8Q3C - chains H and U of the 4 polymer chains in the assembly; structure by X-ray diffraction, 3.10 A resolution.

[Chain H]
Name: L-lactate dehydrogenase
Organism: Selenomonas ruminantium
UniProt: Q9EVR0 (LDH_SELRU); residue numbers follow UniProt; this construct covers 1-318
Amino-acid sequence (318 residues; each row starts with the number of its first residue):
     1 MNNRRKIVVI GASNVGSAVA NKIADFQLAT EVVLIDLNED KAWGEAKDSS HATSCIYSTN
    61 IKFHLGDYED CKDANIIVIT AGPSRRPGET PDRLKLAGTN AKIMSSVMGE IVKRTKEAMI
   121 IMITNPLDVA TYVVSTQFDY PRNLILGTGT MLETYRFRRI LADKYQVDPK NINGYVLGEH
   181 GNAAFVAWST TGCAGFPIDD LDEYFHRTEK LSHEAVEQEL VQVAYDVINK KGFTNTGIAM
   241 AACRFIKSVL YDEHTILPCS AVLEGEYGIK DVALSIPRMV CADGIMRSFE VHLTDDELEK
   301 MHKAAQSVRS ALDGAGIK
Unresolved in the structure: 1, 84-94, 318
Sequence notes: engineered mutation R85 (Ile in Q9EVR0)
UniProt features mapped onto this chain:
  - binding site (NAD(+)): N125
  - active site: H180 (Proton acceptor)
  - binding site (substrate): R93, N125, R156, T234
  - modified residue: Y225 (Phosphotyrosine)
What the authors report for this chain:
  - catalytic residues: H180 (proposed by the authors, not directly observed)

[Chain U]
Name: L-lactate dehydrogenase
Organism: Selenomonas ruminantium
UniProt: Q9EVR0 (LDH_SELRU); numbering as in UniProt (aligned over 1-318)
Amino-acid sequence (318 residues; numbered 1 to 318; the number before each row is that of its first residue):
     1 MNNRRKIVVI GASNVGSAVA NKIADFQLAT EVVLIDLNED KAWGEAKDSS HATSCIYSTN
    61 IKFHLGDYED CKDANIIVIT AGPSRRPGET PDRLKLAGTN AKIMSSVMGE IVKRTKEAMI
   121 IMITNPLDVA TYVVSTQFDY PRNLILGTGT MLETYRFRRI LADKYQVDPK NINGYVLGEH
   181 GNAAFVAWST TGCAGFPIDD LDEYFHRTEK LSHEAVEQEL VQVAYDVINK KGFTNTGIAM
   241 AACRFIKSVL YDEHTILPCS AVLEGEYGIK DVALSIPRMV CADGIMRSFE VHLTDDELEK
   301 MHKAAQSVRS ALDGAGIK
Unresolved in the structure: 82-95, 178-184, 205-211, 267-272, 292-297, 316-318
Modified / non-standard residues: C55 (3-sulfinoalanine; CSD); C281 (cysteinesulfonic acid; OCS)
Sequence notes: engineered mutation R85 (Ile in Q9EVR0)
UniProt features mapped onto this chain:
  - binding site (NAD(+)): N125
  - active site: H180 (Proton acceptor)
  - binding site (substrate): R93, N125, R156, T234
  - modified residue: Y225 (Phosphotyrosine)
What the authors report for this chain:
  - conformationally variable residues (side-chain flip): M151, Y175, L257

[How chain H and chain U interact]
Pairs across the interface (51; chain H residue first):
  N2(H) - N75(U)  hydrogen bond (backbone-side chain)
  N3(H) - R5(U)  hydrogen bond (backbone-side chain)
  N3(H) - N75(U)  hydrogen bond
  N3(H) - V249(U)
  N3(H) - L250(U)
  N3(H) - A282(U)  hydrogen bond (side chain-backbone)
  R4(H) - D252(U)  salt bridge
  R4(H) - A282(U)
  R4(H) - D283(U)  salt bridge
  R5(H) - N3(U)  hydrogen bond (side chain-backbone)
  R5(H) - R4(U)
  R5(H) - R5(U)
  R5(H) - T30(U)
  Q27(H) - Y251(U)  hydrogen bond (backbone-side chain)
  A29(H) - Y251(U)
  T30(H) - R5(U)  hydrogen bond
  T30(H) - L250(U)  hydrogen bond (side chain-backbone)
  T30(H) - Y251(U)
  T30(H) - D252(U)
  Y57(H) - K170(U)
  T59(H) - Y251(U)
  T59(H) - E253(U)
  N60(H) - Y251(U)
  N60(H) - E253(U)  hydrogen bond (side chain-backbone)
  K62(H) - Y251(U)
  K62(H) - D252(U)  hydrogen bond (side chain-backbone)
  D73(H) - M1(U)
  A74(H) - M1(U)
  N75(H) - M1(U)
  N75(H) - N2(U)
  N75(H) - N3(U)  hydrogen bond
  E117(H) - M1(U)  hydrogen bond (side chain-backbone)
  K170(H) - I56(U)
  K170(H) - Y57(U)  hydrogen bond
  V249(H) - N3(U)
  L250(H) - N3(U)
  L250(H) - R4(U)
  L250(H) - T30(U)  hydrogen bond (backbone-side chain)
  Y251(H) - Q27(U)  hydrogen bond (side chain-backbone)
  Y251(H) - A29(U)
  Y251(H) - T30(U)
  Y251(H) - T59(U)
  Y251(H) - N60(U)
  Y251(H) - K62(U)  hydrogen bond (backbone-side chain)
  D252(H) - R4(U)  salt bridge
  D252(H) - T30(U)
  D252(H) - K62(U)  hydrogen bond (backbone-side chain)
  E253(H) - T59(U)
  E253(H) - N60(U)  hydrogen bond (side chain-backbone)
  A282(H) - N3(U)
  A282(H) - R4(U)
Also at the interface, not in a pair above, chain H (27 interface residues in all): I61, M119, D168, H254, D283
Also at the interface, not in a pair above, chain U (25 interface residues in all): I61, I76, M119

[Overview]
The interface between chain H and chain U involves 27 residues on one side and 25 on the other; the contacts
include 18 hydrogen bonds and 3 salt bridges. Polar pairs include R4(H)-D252(U), R4(H)-D283(U) and
D252(H)-R4(U). From the paper: the catalytic residue H180(H); conformational variability at M151(U), Y175(U)
and L257(U).
Here chain H is L-lactate dehydrogenase and chain U is L-lactate dehydrogenase, both from Selenomonas
ruminantium. Entry 8Q3C (Structure of Selenomonas ruminantium lactate dehydrogenase I85R mutant) was
determined by X-ray diffraction together with 7NAY from the same study.
